PDB entry 6QL5 | electron microscopy, 2.80 A resolution | chains A and O of the 18 polymer chains in the assembly

# Chain A
Molecule: Fatty acid synthase subunit alpha
Source organism: Saccharomyces cerevisiae
Notes: EC 2.3.1.86, 1.1.1.100, 2.3.1.41
UniProt: P19097 (FAS2_YEAST); numbering as in UniProt (aligned over 1-1887)
Amino-acid sequence (1887 residues; numbered 1 to 1887; the number before each row is that of its first residue):
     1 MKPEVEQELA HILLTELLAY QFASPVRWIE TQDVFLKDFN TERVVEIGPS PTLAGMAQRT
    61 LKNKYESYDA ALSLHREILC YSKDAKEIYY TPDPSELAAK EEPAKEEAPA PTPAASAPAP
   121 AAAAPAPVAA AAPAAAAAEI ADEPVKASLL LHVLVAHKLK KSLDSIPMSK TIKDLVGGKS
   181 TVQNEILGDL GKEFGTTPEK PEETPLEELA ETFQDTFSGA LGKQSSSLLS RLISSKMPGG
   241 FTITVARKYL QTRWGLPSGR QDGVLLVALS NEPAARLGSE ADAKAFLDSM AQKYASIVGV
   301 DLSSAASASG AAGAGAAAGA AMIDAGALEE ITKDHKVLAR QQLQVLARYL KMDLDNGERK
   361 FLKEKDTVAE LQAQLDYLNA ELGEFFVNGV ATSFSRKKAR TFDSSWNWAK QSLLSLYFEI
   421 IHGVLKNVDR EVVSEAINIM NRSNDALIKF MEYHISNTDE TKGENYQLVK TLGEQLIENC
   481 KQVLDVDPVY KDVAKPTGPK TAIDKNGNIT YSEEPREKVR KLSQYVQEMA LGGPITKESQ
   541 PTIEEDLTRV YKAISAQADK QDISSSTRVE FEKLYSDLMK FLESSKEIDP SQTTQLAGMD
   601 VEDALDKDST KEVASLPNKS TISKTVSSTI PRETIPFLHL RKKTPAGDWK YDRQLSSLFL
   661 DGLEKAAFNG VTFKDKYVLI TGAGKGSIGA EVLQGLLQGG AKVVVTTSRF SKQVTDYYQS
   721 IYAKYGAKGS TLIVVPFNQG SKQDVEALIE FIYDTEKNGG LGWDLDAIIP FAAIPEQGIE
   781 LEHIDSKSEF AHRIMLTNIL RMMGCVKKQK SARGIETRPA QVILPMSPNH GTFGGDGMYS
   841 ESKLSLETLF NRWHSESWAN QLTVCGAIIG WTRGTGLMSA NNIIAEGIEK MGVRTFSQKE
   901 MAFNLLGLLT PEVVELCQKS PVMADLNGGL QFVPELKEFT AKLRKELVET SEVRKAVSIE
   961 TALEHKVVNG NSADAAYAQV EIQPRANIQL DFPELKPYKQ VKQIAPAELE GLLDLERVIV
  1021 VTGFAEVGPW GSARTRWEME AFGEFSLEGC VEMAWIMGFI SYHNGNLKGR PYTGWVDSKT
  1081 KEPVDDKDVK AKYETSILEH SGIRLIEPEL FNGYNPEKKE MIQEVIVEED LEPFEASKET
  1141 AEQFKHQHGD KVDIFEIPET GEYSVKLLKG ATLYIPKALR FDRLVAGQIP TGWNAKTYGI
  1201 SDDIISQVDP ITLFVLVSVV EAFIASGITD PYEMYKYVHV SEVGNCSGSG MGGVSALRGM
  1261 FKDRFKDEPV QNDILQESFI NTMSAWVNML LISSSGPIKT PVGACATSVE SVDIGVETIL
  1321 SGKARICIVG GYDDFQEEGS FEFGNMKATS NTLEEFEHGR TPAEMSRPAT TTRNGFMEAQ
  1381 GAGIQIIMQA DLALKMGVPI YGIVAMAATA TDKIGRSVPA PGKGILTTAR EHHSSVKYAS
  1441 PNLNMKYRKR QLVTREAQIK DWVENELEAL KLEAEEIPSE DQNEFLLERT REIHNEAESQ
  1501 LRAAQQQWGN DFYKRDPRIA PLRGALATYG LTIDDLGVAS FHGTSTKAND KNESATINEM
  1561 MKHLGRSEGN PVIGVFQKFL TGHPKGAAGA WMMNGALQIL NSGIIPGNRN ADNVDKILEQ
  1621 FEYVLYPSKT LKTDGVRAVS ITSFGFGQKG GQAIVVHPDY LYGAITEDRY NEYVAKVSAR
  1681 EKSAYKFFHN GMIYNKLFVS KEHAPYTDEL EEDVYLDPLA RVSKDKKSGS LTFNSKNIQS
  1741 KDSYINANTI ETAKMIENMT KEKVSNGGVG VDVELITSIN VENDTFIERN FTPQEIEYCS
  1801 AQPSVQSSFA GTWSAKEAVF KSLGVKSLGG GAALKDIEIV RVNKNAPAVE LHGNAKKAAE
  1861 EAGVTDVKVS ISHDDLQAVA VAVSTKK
Disordered / not traced: 95-139, 303-327, 540-603, 1887
Covalent attachments: 4'-phosphopantetheine (PNS) linked to Ser180
Swiss-Prot annotation at these positions:
  - active site (For beta-ketoacyl synthase activity): Cys1305, His1542, His1583
  - binding site (acetyl-CoA): Asp1772 to Glu1774, Tyr1798, Ser1808, Glu1817 to Ser1827, Arg1841 to Lys1844, Ile1871 to His1873
  - binding site (Mg(2+)): Asp1772, Val1773, Glu1774, Ser1872, His1873
  - modified residue: Ser50 (Phosphoserine), Ser180 (O-(pantetheine 4'-phosphoryl)serine), Ser523 (Phosphoserine), Ser958 (Phosphoserine), Ser1440 (Phosphoserine)
  - cross-link: Lys37 (Glycyl lysine isopeptide (Lys-Gly) (interchain with G-Cter in ubiquitin))
  - mutagenesis: Gly1250 (G1250S: Cerulenin-resistance), Val1769 (V1769D: Does not affect oligomerization; when associated with S-1771 and L-1773 or S-1771; L-1773; S-1879 and E-1881), Gly1770 (G1770D: Loss of transferase activity), Val1771 (V1771S: Does not affect oligomerization but lacks transferase activity; when associated with D-1769 and L-1773 or D-1769; L-1773; S-1879 and E-1881), Asp1772 (D1772S: Loss of transferase activity; when associated with S-1774), Val1773 (V1773L: Does not affect oligomerization but lacks transferase activity; when associated with D-1769 and S-1771 or D-1769; S-1771; S-1879 and E-1881), Glu1774 (E1774S: Loss of transferase activity; when associated with S-1772), Arg1841 (R1841A: Loss off transferase activity), Val1879 (V1879S: Does not affect oligomerization but lacks transferase activity; when associated with D-1769; S-1771; L-1773 and E-1881), Val1881 (V1881E: Does not affect oligomerization but lacks transferase activity; when associated with D-1769; S-1771; L-1773 and S-1879)

# Chain O
Molecule: Translation machinery-associated protein 17
Source organism: Saccharomyces cerevisiae
UniProt: Q12513 (TMA17_YEAST); residue numbers follow UniProt; this construct covers 3-150
Amino-acid sequence (148 residues; each row starts with the number of its first residue):
     3 SAGGIRRPIQ IEEFKTAISG MSDMELAQIK TEIENSINHL QRSNARLGKY IAKLEGADDR
    63 LEADDSDDLE NIDSGDLALY KDSVRENEIV LNNYNERVDA LEQETVYRKT GHGKSKHEVE
   123 AKDNTNKGPD VDMDNSNVDV VTPNSIFI
Disordered / not traced: 60-76, 114-132
Swiss-Prot annotation at these positions:
  - modified residue (Phosphoserine): Ser24, Ser68

# How chain A and chain O interact
Residue-residue contacts - 5 pairs, chain A then chain O:
  Glu207(A) with Arg48(O)
  Glu208(A) with Arg48(O), salt bridge
  Glu211(A) with His41(O); Arg44(O), salt bridge; Arg48(O), salt bridge
Other interface residues (no listed pair), chain A (5 interface residues in all): Ser169, Asp215
Other interface residues (no listed pair), chain O (5 interface residues in all): Arg8, Tyr52

# Overview
Chain A and chain O each contribute 5 residues to their interface, with 3 salt bridges. Polar contacts include
Glu208(A)-Arg48(O), Glu211(A)-Arg44(O) and Glu211(A)-Arg48(O). Covalently linked 4'-phosphopantetheine: at
Ser180(A).
Here chain A is Fatty acid synthase subunit alpha and chain O is Translation machinery-associated protein 17,
both from Saccharomyces cerevisiae. Entry 6QL5 (Structure of fatty acid synthase complex with bound gamma
subunit from Saccharomyces cerevisiae at 2.8 angstrom) was determined by electron microscopy (same publication
as 6QL6, 6QL7 and 6QL9).
